Entry 6YNW (electron microscopy, 3.10 A resolution); this record covers chains L and d of the 13 polymer chains in the assembly.

# Chain L
Name: subunit c
Source organism: Tetrahymena thermophila
Notes: EC 3.6.1.34
UniProt: Q951A5 (Q951A5_TETTH); residues 1-76 here = UniProt positions 1-76
Amino-acid sequence (76 residues; numbered 1 to 76; the number before each row is that of its first residue):
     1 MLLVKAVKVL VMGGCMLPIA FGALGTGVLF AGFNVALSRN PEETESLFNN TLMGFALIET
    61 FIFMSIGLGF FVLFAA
Not modelled in the structure: 76

# Chain d
Name: subunit delta
Source organism: Tetrahymena thermophila
UniProt: Q22ZH1 (Q22ZH1_TETTS); residue numbers follow UniProt; this construct covers 1-158
Amino-acid sequence (158 residues; row label = number of the first residue in the row):
     1 MFTRFVTQPT LLTQTQRALF SALTKKQKME VTLRTPYKEY LANFDGFSRI TAKTNEASLV
    61 IQNKTPASLY VLPPGPLKIR FTSEVKNVSG DFLHTGGWVI VHADNTCEIN VMDLFDRKEV
   121 RADQFEKGNI QDLDTLAGKY AAKSRKSTVR LFTKATTQ
Not modelled in the structure: 1-23, 158

# Chain L / chain d interface
Pairs across the interface (10; chain L residue first):
  R39(L) with A57(d), hydrogen bond (side chain-backbone); S58(d), hydrogen bond (side chain-backbone); L59(d); V60(d)
  N40(L) with V60(d)
  P41(L) with R49(d); V60(d)
  E42(L) with R49(d); T51(d); R80(d), salt bridge
Also at the interface, not in a pair above, chain d (9 interface residues in all): T54, Q62

# Overview
Chain L and chain d form an interface of 4 and 9 residues respectively, with 2 hydrogen bonds and 1 salt
bridge. Among the polar pairs are E42(L)-R80(d), R39(L)-A57(d) and R39(L)-S58(d).
Chain L is subunit c and chain d is subunit delta, both from Tetrahymena thermophila; the structure, Cryo-EM
structure of Tetrahymena thermophila mitochondrial ATP synthase - central stalk/cring, was determined by
electron microscopy together with 6YNV, 6YNX, 6YNY, 6YNZ and 6YO0 from the same study.
